PDB entry 6XIF | X-ray diffraction, 1.77 A resolution | chains B and I of the 3 polymer chains in the assembly

[Chain B]
Molecule: Proprotein convertase subtilisin/kexin type 9
Organism: Homo sapiens
Notes: EC 3.4.21.-
UniProtKB: Q8NBP7 (PCSK9_HUMAN); numbering as in UniProt (aligned over 153-452)
Sequence (308 residues; row label = number of the first residue in the row):
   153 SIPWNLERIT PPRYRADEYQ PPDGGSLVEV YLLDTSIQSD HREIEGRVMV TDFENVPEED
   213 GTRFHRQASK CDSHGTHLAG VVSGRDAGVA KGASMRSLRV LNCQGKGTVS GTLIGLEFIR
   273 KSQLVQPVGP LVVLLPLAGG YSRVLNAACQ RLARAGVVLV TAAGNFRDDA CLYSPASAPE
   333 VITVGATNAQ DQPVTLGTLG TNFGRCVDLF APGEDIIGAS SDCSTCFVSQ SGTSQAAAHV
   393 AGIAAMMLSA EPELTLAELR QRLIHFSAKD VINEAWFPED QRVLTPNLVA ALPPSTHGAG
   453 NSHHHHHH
Disordered / not traced: 164-174, 213-220, 447-460
Disulfides: Cys223-Cys255, Cys323-Cys358, Cys375-Cys378
Construct notes: expression tag (453-460)

[Chain I]
Molecule: Peptide 83
Sequence (9 residues; each row starts with the number of its first residue):
     1 XAAXXXXXX
Glycans and other covalent adducts: covalent link Z9J_1-3WX_9; covalent link APD_4-GNC_6
Modified positions: Z9J (3-{[(3-{[(2-aminoethyl)sulfanyl]methyl}phenyl)methyl]sulfanyl}propanoic acid) at position 1, APD (3-methylphenylalanine) at position 4, V7P ((2S)-2-amino-3-(6-fluoroquinolin-4-yl)propanal) at position 5, GNC (N~2~-methyl-L-glutamine) at position 6, OLT (O-methyl-L-threonine) at position 7, 0A1 (O-methyl-L-tyrosine) at position 8, 3WX (2-methyl-L-proline) at position 9; Ala3 (D-alanine; DAL)

[Interface between chain B and chain I]
Contacting residue pairs (32; chain B residue first):
  Ser153(B) - Z9J_1(I)
  Pro155(B) - Z9J_1(I)
  Pro155(B) - 0A1_8(I)
  Trp156(B) - Z9J_1(I)
  Asp238(B) - 0A1_8(I)
  Ala239(B) - 0A1_8(I)
  Asp367(B) - Z9J_1(I)
  Asp367(B) - Ala2(I)
  Ile369(B) - Z9J_1(I)
  Ile369(B) - V7P_5(I)
  Ile369(B) - 3WX_9(I)
  Ser372(B) - APD_4(I)
  Asp374(B) - APD_4(I)
  Cys375(B) - GNC_6(I)
  Thr377(B) - GNC_6(I)  hydrogen bond (side chain-backbone)
  Thr377(B) - OLT_7(I)
  Thr377(B) - 0A1_8(I)
  Cys378(B) - APD_4(I)
  Cys378(B) - V7P_5(I)
  Cys378(B) - GNC_6(I)
  Phe379(B) - APD_4(I)
  Phe379(B) - V7P_5(I)  hydrogen bond (backbone-backbone)
  Phe379(B) - OLT_7(I)
  Phe379(B) - 0A1_8(I)
  Phe379(B) - 3WX_9(I)
  Val380(B) - Ala3(I)
  Val380(B) - APD_4(I)
  Val380(B) - V7P_5(I)
  Ser381(B) - Z9J_1(I)
  Ser381(B) - Ala2(I)
  Ser381(B) - Ala3(I)  hydrogen bond (side chain-backbone)
  Ser381(B) - V7P_5(I)
Also at the interface, not in a pair above, chain B (16 interface residues in all): Ile154

[Overview]
Chain B and chain I form an interface of 16 and 9 residues respectively; the contacts include 3 hydrogen
bonds. Among the polar pairs are Thr377(B)-GNC_6(I), Ser381(B)-Ala3(I) and Phe379(B)-V7P_5(I).
Chain B is Proprotein convertase subtilisin/kexin type 9 (Homo sapiens) and chain I is Peptide 83; the
structure, PCSK9(deltaCRD) in complex with cyclic peptide 83, was determined by X-ray diffraction together
with 6XIB, 6XIC, 6XID and 6XIE from the same study.
